5TBC - chains A and P of the 4 polymer chains in the assembly; structure by X-ray diffraction, 1.85 A resolution.

[Chain A]
Name: DNA polymerase beta
Organism: Homo sapiens
Notes: EC 2.7.7.7, 4.2.99.-
Reference sequence: P06746 (DPOLB_HUMAN); residue numbers follow UniProt; this construct covers 1-335
Chain sequence (343 residues; row label = number of the first residue in the row; numbers below 1 keep their minus sign (Met-1 is residue -1)):
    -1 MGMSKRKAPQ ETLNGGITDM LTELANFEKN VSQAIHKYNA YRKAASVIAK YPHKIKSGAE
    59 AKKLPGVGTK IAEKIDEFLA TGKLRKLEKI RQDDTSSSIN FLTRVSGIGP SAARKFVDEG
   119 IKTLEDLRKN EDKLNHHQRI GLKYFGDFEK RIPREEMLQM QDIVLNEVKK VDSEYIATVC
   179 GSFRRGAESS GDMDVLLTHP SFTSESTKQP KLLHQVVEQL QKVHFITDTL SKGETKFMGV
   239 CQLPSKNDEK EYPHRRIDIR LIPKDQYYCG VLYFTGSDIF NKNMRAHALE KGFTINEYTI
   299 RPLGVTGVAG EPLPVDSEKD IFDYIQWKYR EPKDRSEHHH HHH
Unresolved in the structure: -1 to 9, 205-207, 284-293, 298-312, 323-326, 334-341
Sequence notes: initiating methionine (-1); expression tag (0, 336-341)
Bound ions: Na+ site 1: Ser30, Ser171; Na+ site 2: Lys60, Leu62, Val65 (shared with 1 residue of chain D); Na+ site 3: Thr101, Val103, Ile106 (shared with DG9(P) of chain P); Na+ site 4 near Thr101 (its only coordinating residue here); Na+ site 5: Asp190 (together with 3tc-mp, Lamivudine Triphosphate)
Small-molecule neighbours:
  - Lamivudine Triphosphate (1RZ): Arg149, Gly179, Ser180, Arg183, Ser187, Ser188, Gly189, Asp190, Tyr271, Phe272, Thr273, Gly274, Ser275, Asp276, Asn279
  - 3tc-mp (42E; [(2R,5S)-5-(4-amino-2-oxopyrimidin-1(2H)-yl)-1,3-oxathiolan-2-yl]methyl dihydrogen phosphate): Asp190, Asp192, Arg258, Tyr271, Phe272
Swiss-Prot annotation at these positions:
  - region: Arg183 to Asp192 (DNA-binding)
  - active site: Lys72 (Nucleophile)
  - binding site (K(+)): Lys60, Leu62, Val65, Thr101, Val103, Ile106
  - binding site (Na(+)): Lys60, Leu62, Val65, Thr101, Val103, Ile106
  - binding site (dATP): Arg149, Ser180, Arg183, Gly189, Asp190
  - binding site (dCTP): Arg149, Ser180, Arg183, Gly189, Asp190
  - binding site (dGTP): Arg149, Ser180, Arg183, Gly189, Asp190, Asp192
  - binding site (dTTP): Arg149, Ser180, Arg183, Gly189, Asp190
  - binding site (Mg(2+)): Asp190, Asp192, Asp256
  - modified residue: Lys72 (N6-acetyllysine), Arg83 (Omega-N-methylarginine), Arg152 (Omega-N-methylarginine)
  - cross-link (Glycyl lysine isopeptide (Lys-Gly)): Lys41 (interchain with G-Cter in ubiquitin), Lys61 (interchain with G-Cter in ubiquitin), Lys81 (interchain with G-Cter in ubiquitin)
  - natural variant: Leu22 (L22P: Found in a gastric cancer sample; uncertain significance), Tyr39 (Y39C: Found in a gastric cancer sample; uncertain significance), Gly118 (G118V: Decreased DNA-directed DNA polymerase activity), Arg137 (R137Q: Decreased function in base-excision repair), Arg149 (R149I: Decreased DNA-directed DNA polymerase activity), Asp160 (D160N: Found in a gastric cancer sample; uncertain significance), Cys239 (C239R: Found in a gastric cancer sample; uncertain significance), Lys289 (K289M: Found in a colon cancer sample; uncertain significance), Asn294 (N294D: Found in a gastric cancer sample; uncertain significance), Glu295 (E295K: Found in a gastric cancer sample; uncertain significance)
  - mutagenesis: Phe25 (F25W: No effect on 5'-dRP lyase activity. Decreased ssDNA binding), His34 (H34G: Decreased 5'-dRP lyase activity. Decreased ssDNA binding), Lys35 (K35A: Decreased 5'-dRP lyase activity. Decreased ssDNA binding. Loss of 5'-dRP lyase activity; when associated with A-68 and A-72. Decreased ssDNA binding; when associated with A-68 and A-72 ...), Tyr39 (Y39F: No effect on 5'-dRP lyase activity; Y39Q: Abolishes DNA polymerase and 5'-dRP lyase activity), Lys41 (K41R: Abolishes ubiquitination; when associated with R-61 and R-81), Lys60 (K60A: Decreased 5'-dRP lyase activity. Decreased ssDNA binding), Lys61 (K61R: Abolishes ubiquitination; when associated with R-41 and R-81), Lys68 (K68A: No effect on 5'-dRP lyase activity. Decreased ssDNA binding. Loss of 5'-dRP lyase activity; when associated with A-35 and A-72. Decreased ssDNA binding; when associated with A-35 and A-72 ...), Glu71 (E71Q: No effect on 5'-dRP lyase activity. No effect on structure shown by circular dichroism. No effect on ssDNA binding), Lys72 (K72A: Severely reduced 5'-dRP lyase activity. Does not affect ssDNA binding. Loss of 5'-dRP lyase activity; when associated with A-35 and A-68. Decreased ssDNA binding ...), Glu75 (E75A: Slightly decreased 5'-dRP lyase activity. Decreased ssDNA binding. No effect on structure shown by circular dichroism), Lys81 (K81R: Abolishes ubiquitination; when associated with R-41 and R-61), 5 further mutagenesis entries in UniProt
Reported in the primary citation:
  - binding site for Lamivudine Triphosphate: Arg149, Ser180, Arg183, Gly189

[Chain P]
Molecule: 10- mer primer
Sequence (10 nucleotides; each row starts with the number of its first residue):
     1 GCTGATGCGC
Bound ions: Na+: DG9 (shared with Thr101(A), Val103(A), Ile106(A) of chain A)

[Chain A / chain P interface]
Pairs across the interface - 12 pairs, chain A then chain P:
  Val103(A) - DG9(P)  phosphate contact
  Ser104(A) - DG9(P)  phosphate contact
  Gly105(A) - DC8(P)  sugar contact
  Gly105(A) - DG9(P)  hydrogen bond to the phosphate
  Ile106(A) - DG9(P)  phosphate contact
  Gly107(A) - DC8(P)  hydrogen bond to the phosphate
  Pro108(A) - DC8(P)  phosphate contact
  Ser109(A) - DG7(P)  phosphate contact
  Ser109(A) - DC8(P)  hydrogen bond to the phosphate
  Ala110(A) - DC8(P)  hydrogen bond to the phosphate
  His135(A) - DG9(P)  sugar contact
  Arg254(A) - DC10(P)  salt bridge to the phosphate
Interface residues without a listed pair, chain A (13 interface residues in all): Thr101, Lys234, Met236

[Overview]
Chain A and chain P form an interface of 13 and 4 residues respectively; the contacts include 4 hydrogen bonds
and 1 salt bridge. Among the polar pairs are Gly105(A)-DG9(P), Gly107(A)-DC8(P) and Ser109(A)-DC8(P). Ligands
of chain A: Lamivudine Triphosphate and 3tc-mp. The paper reports a binding site for Lamivudine Triphosphate
at Arg149(A), Ser180(A) and Arg183(A) among others.
Chain A is DNA polymerase beta (Homo sapiens) and chain P is 10- mer primer; the structure, Precatalytic
ternary complex of human DNA polymerase beta with gapped DNA substrate, incorporated (-)3TC-mp and an ..., was
determined by X-ray diffraction, deposited together with 5TB8, 5TB9, 5TBA and 5TBB.
